3THR - chains B and D of the 4 polymer chains in the assembly; structure by X-ray diffraction, 2.00 A resolution.

[Chain B (and D)]
Protein: Glycine N-methyltransferase
From: Rattus norvegicus
Notes: EC 2.1.1.20; chain D of this document is another copy of the same molecule, construct and numbering; everything in this record applies to it too
UniProt: P13255 (GNMT_RAT); residues 1-292 here correspond to UniProt positions 2-293 (UniProt number = residue number + 1)
Sequence (293 residues; row label = number of the first residue in the row):
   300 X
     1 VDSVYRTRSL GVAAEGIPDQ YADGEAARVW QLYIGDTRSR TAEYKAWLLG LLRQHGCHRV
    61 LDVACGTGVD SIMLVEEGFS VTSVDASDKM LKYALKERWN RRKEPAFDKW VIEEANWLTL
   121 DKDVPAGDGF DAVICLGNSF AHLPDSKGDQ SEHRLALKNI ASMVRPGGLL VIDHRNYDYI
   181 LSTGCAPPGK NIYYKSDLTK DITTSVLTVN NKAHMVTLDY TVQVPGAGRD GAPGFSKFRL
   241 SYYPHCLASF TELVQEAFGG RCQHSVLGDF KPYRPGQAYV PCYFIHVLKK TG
Not modelled in the structure: 227-232 (chain D: 226-232)
Covalent attachments: covalent link V1-ACE_300
Modified / non-standard residues: ACE (acetyl group) at position 300
Differences from the reference sequence: acetylation (300)
Residues lining bound ligands:
  - 5-methyl-5,6,7,8-tetrahydrofolic acid (C2F), molecule 1: S3, V4, Y5, ACE_300
  - 5-methyl-5,6,7,8-tetrahydrofolic acid (C2F), molecule 2: K190, D269, A278, Y279, V280, P281, C282
  - 5-methyl-5,6,7,8-tetrahydrofolic acid (C2F), molecule 3: S205, L207, H214, M215, T217, R239
  - tris(hydroxyethyl)aminomethane (TAM): A13, A14, E15
UniProt features mapped onto this chain:
  - binding site ((6S)-5-methyl-5,6,7,8-tetrahydrofolate): S3, Y5, H214, R239
  - binding site (S-adenosyl-L-methionine): Y21, W30, Y33, R40, A64, D85 to S87, N116, W117, L136 to S139, R175, Y220
  - modified residue: V1 (N-acetylvaline), S9 (Phosphoserine), Y33 (Phosphotyrosine), K45 (N6-succinyllysine), K190 (N6-succinyllysine), K195 (N6-succinyllysine), K200 (N6-succinyllysine)
Reported in the primary citation:
  - binding site for 5-methyl-5,6,7,8-tetrahydrofolic acid: S3, V4, Y5, T7, D145, S205, L207, H214, M215, T217, R239
  - post-translational modification sites: V1

[Interface between chain B and chain D]
Residue-residue contacts (49; chain B residue first):
  V1(B) - T7(D)  hydrogen bond (backbone-side chain)
  V1(B) - R8(D)  hydrogen bond (backbone-side chain)
  V1(B) - I17(D)  hydrophobic
  D2(B) - R6(D)
  D2(B) - R8(D)  salt bridge
  D2(B) - Q20(D)
  D2(B) - Y21(D)  hydrogen bond (side chain-backbone)
  S3(B) - T7(D)  hydrogen bond (backbone-backbone)
  V4(B) - Y5(D)
  Y5(B) - V4(D)
  Y5(B) - Y5(D)  hydrogen bond (backbone-backbone)
  T7(B) - V1(D)
  T7(B) - S3(D)  hydrogen bond (side chain-backbone)
  T7(B) - Y5(D)
  T7(B) - ACE_300(D)
  R8(B) - V1(D)  hydrogen bond (side chain-backbone)
  R8(B) - D2(D)  salt bridge
  I17(B) - V1(D)  hydrophobic
  Q20(B) - D2(D)
  Y21(B) - D2(D)  hydrogen bond (backbone-side chain)
  T183(B) - N211(D)
  G184(B) - N210(D)
  G184(B) - N211(D)
  C185(B) - N210(D)
  T203(B) - V209(D)
  T203(B) - N210(D)
  T204(B) - T208(D)
  T204(B) - V209(D)
  T204(B) - N210(D)  hydrogen bond (backbone-backbone)
  S205(B) - T208(D)
  S205(B) - V209(D)
  V206(B) - V206(D)
  V206(B) - L207(D)
  V206(B) - T208(D)  hydrogen bond (backbone-backbone)
  L207(B) - S205(D)
  L207(B) - V206(D)
  T208(B) - T204(D)
  T208(B) - S205(D)
  T208(B) - V206(D)  hydrogen bond (backbone-backbone)
  V209(B) - T203(D)
  V209(B) - T204(D)
  V209(B) - S205(D)
  N210(B) - G184(D)
  N210(B) - C185(D)
  N210(B) - T203(D)
  N210(B) - T204(D)  hydrogen bond (backbone-backbone)
  N211(B) - T183(D)
  N211(B) - G184(D)
  ACE_300(B) - T7(D)
Other interface residues (no listed pair), chain B (28 interface residues in all): R6, P18, D19, S182, I202
Other interface residues (no listed pair), chain D (27 interface residues in all): P18, D19, I202

[Summary]
28 residues of chain B and 27 residues of chain D are in contact; the contacts include 12 hydrogen bonds and 2
salt bridges. Among the polar pairs are D2(B)-R8(D), V1(B)-T7(D) and V1(B)-R8(D). From the paper: a binding
site for 5-methyl-5,6,7,8-tetrahydrofolic acid at S3(B), V4(B) and Y5(B) among others; a modification site at
V1(B).
Chain B and chain D are both Glycine N-methyltransferase (Rattus norvegicus); the structure, Crystal structure
of rat native liver Glycine N-methyltransferase complexed with 5-methyltetrahydrofolate monoglutamate, was
determined by X-ray diffraction (same publication as 3THS).
